PDB entry 4FBH | X-ray diffraction, 2.30 A resolution | chain A

== Chain A ==
Name: Protein synthesis inhibitor I
Organism: Hordeum vulgare
Notes: EC 3.2.2.22
UniProtKB: P22244 (RIP1_HORVU); residues 1-281 here = UniProt positions 1-281
Amino-acid sequence (281 residues; row label = number of the first residue in the row):
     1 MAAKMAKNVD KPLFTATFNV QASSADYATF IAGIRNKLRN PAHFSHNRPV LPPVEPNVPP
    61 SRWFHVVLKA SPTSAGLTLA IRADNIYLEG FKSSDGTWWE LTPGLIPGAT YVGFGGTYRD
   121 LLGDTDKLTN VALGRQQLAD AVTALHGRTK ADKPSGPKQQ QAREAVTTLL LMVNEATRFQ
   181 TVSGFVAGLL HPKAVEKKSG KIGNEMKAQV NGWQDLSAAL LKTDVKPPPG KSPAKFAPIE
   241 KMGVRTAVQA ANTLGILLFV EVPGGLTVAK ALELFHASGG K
Unresolved in the structure: 1-3, 193-197, 229-233
Curated features (UniProtKB/Swiss-Prot):
  - active site: Glu-175
  - modified residue: Ala-2 (N-acetylalanine)
Ligand contacts: adenosine monophosphate (AMP): Ile-86, Tyr-87, Leu-88, Glu-89, Gly-116, Thr-117, Leu-170, Asn-174, Arg-178, Val-210, Trp-213

== Summary ==
Ligands of chain A: adenosine monophosphate. Curated annotation (UniProt) lists active-site residue Glu-175.
Chain A is Protein synthesis inhibitor I (Hordeum vulgare); the structure, Structure of RIP from barley seeds,
was determined by X-ray diffraction (same publication as 4FB9, 4FBA, 4FBB and 4FBC).
